6WIX - chains G and L of the 6 polymer chains in the assembly; structure by X-ray diffraction, 2.67 A resolution.

== Chain G ==
Protein: Envelope glycoprotein gp120
Organism: Human immunodeficiency virus 1
Amino-acid sequence (498 residues; each row starts with the number of its first residue; note: 36 numbers in that range are skipped by the numbering (no residue carries them; nothing is unmodelled there); a row labelled like 136A-136V holds insertion residues (136A, then the next letters in order)):
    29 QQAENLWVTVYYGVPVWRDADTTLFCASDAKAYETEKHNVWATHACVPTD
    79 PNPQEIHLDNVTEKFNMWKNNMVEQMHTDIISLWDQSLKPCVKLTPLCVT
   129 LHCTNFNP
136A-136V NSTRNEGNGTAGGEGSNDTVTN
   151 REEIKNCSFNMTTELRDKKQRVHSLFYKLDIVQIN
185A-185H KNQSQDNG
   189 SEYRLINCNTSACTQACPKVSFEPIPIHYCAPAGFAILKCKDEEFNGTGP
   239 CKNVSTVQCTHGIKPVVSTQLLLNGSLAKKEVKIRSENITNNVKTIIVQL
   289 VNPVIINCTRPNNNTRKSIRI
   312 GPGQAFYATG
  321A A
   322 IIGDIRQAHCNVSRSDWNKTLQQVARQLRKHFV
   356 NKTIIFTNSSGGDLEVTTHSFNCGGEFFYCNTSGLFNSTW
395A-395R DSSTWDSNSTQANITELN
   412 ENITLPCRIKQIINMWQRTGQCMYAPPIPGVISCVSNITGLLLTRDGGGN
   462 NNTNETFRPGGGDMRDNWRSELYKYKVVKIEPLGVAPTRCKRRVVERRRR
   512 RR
Not modelled in the structure: 29-30, 59-65, 136A-136V, 185A-185H, 356, 395A-395R, 459-464, 505-513
Cystine bridges: Cys54-Cys74, Cys119-Cys205, Cys126-Cys196, Cys131-Cys157, Cys201-Cys433, Cys218-Cys247, Cys228-Cys239, Cys296-Cys331, Cys378-Cys445, Cys385-Cys418
Covalent attachments: glycan linked to Asn88, Asn332; N-acetylglucosamine (NAG) linked to Asn156, Asn160, Asn197, Asn234, Asn241, Asn262, Asn295, Asn301, Asn386, Asn392, Asn413, Asn448

== Chain L ==
Protein: 3H109L Fab light chain
Organism: Homo sapiens
Notes: antibody fragment or engineered binder
Amino-acid sequence (217 residues; row label = number of the first residue in the row; a row labelled like 67A-67C holds insertion residues (67A, then the next letters in order)):
     3 SVTSYVRPLSVALGETASISCGRQALGSRAVQWYQHRPGQAPILLIYNNQ
    53 DRPSGIPERFSGTPD
67A-67C INF
    68 GTRATLTISGVEAGDEADYYCHMWDSRS
95A-95C GFS
    96 WSFGGATRLTVLGQPKAAPSVTLFPPSSEELQANKATLVCLISDFYPGAV
   146 TVAWKADSSPVKAGVETTTPSKQSNNKYAASSYLSLTPMQWKMHKSYSCQ
   196 VTHEGSTVEKTVAPTECS
Not modelled in the structure: 3-5, 211-213
Cystine bridges: Cys23-Cys88, Cys135-Cys194

== Chain G / chain L interface ==
Pairs across the interface (12):
  Phe134(G) - Arg94(L)
  Asn135(G) - Arg94(L)
  Pro136(G) - Arg94(L)
  Ile322(G) - Arg94(L)  hydrogen bond (backbone-side chain)
  Ile323(G) - Phe67C(L)  hydrophobic
  Gly324(G) - Leu28(L)
  Gly324(G) - Phe67C(L)
  Gly324(G) - Arg94(L)
  Asp325(G) - Gly29(L)
  Asp325(G) - Ser30(L)  hydrogen bond (side chain-backbone)
  Asp325(G) - Ser93(L)  hydrogen bond
  Ile326(G) - Arg94(L)
Other interface residues (no listed pair), chain L (7 interface residues in all): Gly95A

== Overview ==
The interface between chain G and chain L involves 8 residues on one side and 7 on the other, with 3 hydrogen
bonds. Polar contacts include Ile322(G)-Arg94(L), Asp325(G)-Ser30(L) and Asp325(G)-Ser93(L).
N-acetylglucosamine is covalently linked to Asn88(G), Asn156(G), Asn160(G), Asn197(G), Asn234(G) and Asn241(G)
and 8 more.
Here chain G is Envelope glycoprotein gp120 (Human immunodeficiency virus 1) and chain L is 3H109L Fab light
chain (Homo sapiens). Entry 6WIX (Crystal Structure of HIV-1 MI369 RnS-DS.SOSIP Prefusion Env Trimer in
Complex with Human Antibodies 3H109L and ...) was determined by X-ray diffraction.
